PDB entry 7C4N | X-ray diffraction, 2.20 A resolution | chain A

# Chain A
Protein: Ancestral L-amino acid oxidase
Amino-acid sequence (663 residues; each row starts with the number of its first residue; numbering starts at 0):
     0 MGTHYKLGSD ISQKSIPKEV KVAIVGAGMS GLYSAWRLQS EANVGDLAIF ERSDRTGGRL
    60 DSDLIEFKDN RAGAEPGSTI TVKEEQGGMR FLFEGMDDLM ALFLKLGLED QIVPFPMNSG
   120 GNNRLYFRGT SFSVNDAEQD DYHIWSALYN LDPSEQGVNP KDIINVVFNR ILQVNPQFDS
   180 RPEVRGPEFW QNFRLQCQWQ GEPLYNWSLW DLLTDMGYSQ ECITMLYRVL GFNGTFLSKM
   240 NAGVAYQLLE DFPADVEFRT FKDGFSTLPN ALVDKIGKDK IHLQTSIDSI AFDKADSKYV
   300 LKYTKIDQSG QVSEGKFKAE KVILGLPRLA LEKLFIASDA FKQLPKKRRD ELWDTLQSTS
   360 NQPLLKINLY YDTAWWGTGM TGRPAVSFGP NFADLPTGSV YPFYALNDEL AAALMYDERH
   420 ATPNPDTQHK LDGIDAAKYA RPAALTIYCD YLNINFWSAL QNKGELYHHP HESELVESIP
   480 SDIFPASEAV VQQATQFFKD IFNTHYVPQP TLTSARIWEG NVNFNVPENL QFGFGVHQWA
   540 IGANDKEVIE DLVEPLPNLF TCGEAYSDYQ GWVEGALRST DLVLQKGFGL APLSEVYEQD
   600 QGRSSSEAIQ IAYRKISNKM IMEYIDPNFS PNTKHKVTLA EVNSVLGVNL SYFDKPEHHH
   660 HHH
Disordered / not traced: 0-13, 74-75, 630-662
Residues lining bound ligands:
  - FAD (flavin-adenine dinucleotide): V24, G25, A26, G27, M28, S29, G30, F49, E50, R51, S52, G56, G57, R58, L59, G86, G87, M88, R89, F264, T284, S285, I286, G324, L325, P326, A329, L363, K365, Y447, W517, G534, V535, G562, E563, G570, W571, V572, A575
  - phenylalanine (PHE): R89, F231, L247, F251, L363, Y447, V535, Q537, Q569, G570, W571
From the paper describing this entry:
  - binding site for phenylalanine: R89, F231, L247, V535, Q537, G570
  - conformationally variable residues (side-chain flip): F231
  - specificity-determining residues: F231

# Summary
Bound to chain A: flavin-adenine dinucleotide and phenylalanine. The paper reports a binding site for
phenylalanine at R89, F231 and L247 among others; the specificity determinant F231.
Chain A is Ancestral L-amino acid oxidase; the structure, Ancestral L-amino acid oxidase (AncLAAO-N5) L-Phe
binding form, was determined by X-ray diffraction together with 7C4K, 7C4L and 7C4M from the same study.
